PDB entry 8FR1 | X-ray diffraction, 2.00 A resolution | chain A

== Chain A ==
Molecule: Carbonic anhydrase 2
From: Homo sapiens
Notes: EC 4.2.1.1
UniProtKB: P00918 (CAH2_HUMAN); the author numbering skips numbers that UniProt does not, so the offset changes along the chain: 4-125 = UniProt 4-125; 127-261 = UniProt 126-260
Amino-acid sequence (257 residues; each row starts with the number of its first residue; note: 1 number in that range is skipped by the numbering (no residue carries it; nothing is unmodelled there)):
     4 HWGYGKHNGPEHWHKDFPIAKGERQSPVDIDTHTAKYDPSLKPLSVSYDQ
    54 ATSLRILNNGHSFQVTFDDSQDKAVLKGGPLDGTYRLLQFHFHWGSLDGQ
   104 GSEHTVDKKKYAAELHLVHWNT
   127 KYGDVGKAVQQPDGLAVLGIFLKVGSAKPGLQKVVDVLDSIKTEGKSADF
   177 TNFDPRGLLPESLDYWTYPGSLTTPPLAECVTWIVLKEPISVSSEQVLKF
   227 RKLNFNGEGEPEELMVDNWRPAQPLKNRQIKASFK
Sequence notes: engineered mutation Ser65 (Ala in P00918), Gln67 (Asn in P00918), Thr69 (Glu in P00918), Leu91 (Ile in P00918), Val131 (Phe130 in P00918), Glu170 (Lys169 in P00918), Ala204 (Leu203 in P00918)
Ion coordination: Zn2+: His94, His96, His119 (together with N84)
Small-molecule neighbours: N84 (4-hydroxy-3-({[(pyridin-4-yl)methyl]carbamoyl}amino)benzene-1-sulfonamide): Trp5, His64, Gln92, His94, His96, Glu106, His119, Val121, Val143, Ser197, Leu198, Thr199, Thr200, Pro201, Pro202, Trp209
Swiss-Prot annotation at these positions:
  - active site: His64 (Proton donor/acceptor)
  - binding site (Zn(2+)): His94, His96, His119
  - binding site (substrate): Thr199, Thr200
  - site: Tyr7 (Fine-tunes the proton-transfer properties of H-64), Asn62 (Fine-tunes the proton-transfer properties of H-64), Gln92 (Involved in the binding of some activators, including histamine and L-histidine)
  - modified residue (Phosphoserine): Ser166, Ser173
From the paper describing this entry:
  - binding site for N84: Thr199, Thr200, Pro201

== Summary ==
Bound to chain A: compound N84. His94, His96 and His119 coordinate Zn2+. From UniProt: active-site residue
His64, 3 Zn2+-binding residues and substrate-binding residues Thr199 and Thr200. The paper reports a binding
site for N84 at Thr199, Thr200 and Pro201.
Chain A is Carbonic anhydrase 2 (Homo sapiens); the structure, Carbonic Anhydrase IX in complex with the alkyl
urea compound 3g, was determined by X-ray diffraction together with 8FQX, 8FQY, 8FQZ, 8FR2 and 8FR4 from the
same study.
